PDB entry 8G01 | electron microscopy, 3.40 A resolution | chains B and D of the 6 polymer chains in the assembly

== Chain B ==
Name: GPE
Source organism: Escherichia phage ID21
Reference sequence: Q2LMB7 (Q2LMB7_9VIRU); residue numbers follow UniProt; this construct covers 1-76
Sequence (82 residues; each row starts with the number of its first residue):
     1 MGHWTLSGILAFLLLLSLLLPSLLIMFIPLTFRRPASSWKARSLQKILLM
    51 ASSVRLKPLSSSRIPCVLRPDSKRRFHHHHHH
Not modelled in the structure: 66-82
Sequence notes: expression tag (77-82)

== Chain D ==
Name: FKBP-type peptidyl-prolyl cis-trans isomerase SlyD
Source organism: Escherichia coli K-12
Notes: EC 5.2.1.8
Reference sequence: P0A9K9 (SLYD_ECOLI); residue numbers follow UniProt; this construct covers 1-154
Sequence (154 residues; numbered 1 to 154; the number before each row is that of its first residue):
     1 MKVAKDLVVSLAYQVRTEDGVLVDESPVSAPLDYLHGHGSLISGLETALE
    51 GHEVGDKFDVAVGANDAYGQYDENLVQRVPKDVFMGVDELQVGMRFLAET
   101 DQGPVPVEITAVEDDHVVVDGNHMLAGQNLKFNVEVVAIREATEEELAHG
   151 HVHG
Not modelled in the structure: 150-154
Curated features (UniProtKB/Swiss-Prot):
  - region: Asn-129 to His-151 (PPIase second part)
  - mutagenesis: Ile-42 (I42S: Decrease in PPIase activity, but has little impact on chaperone activity and interaction with HypB. Almost complete loss of PPIase activity; when associated with Y-132), Phe-132 (F132Y: Almost complete loss of PPIase activity, but has little impact on chaperone activity and interaction with HypB; when associated with S-42)

== Chain B / chain D interface ==
Contacting residue pairs - 20 pairs, chain B then chain D:
  Val-54(B) / Glu-99(D)
  Arg-55(B) / Glu-99(D)
  Leu-56(B) / Phe-84(D)  hydrophobic
  Leu-56(B) / Leu-97(D)
  Leu-56(B) / Ala-98(D)  hydrophobic
  Lys-57(B) / Phe-96(D)
  Lys-57(B) / Leu-97(D)  hydrogen bond (backbone-backbone)
  Pro-58(B) / Phe-96(D)  hydrophobic
  Leu-59(B) / Arg-95(D)  hydrogen bond (backbone-backbone)
  Leu-59(B) / Phe-96(D)
  Leu-59(B) / Leu-97(D)  hydrophobic
  Leu-59(B) / Pro-106(D)  hydrophobic
  Ser-61(B) / Arg-95(D)
  Arg-63(B) / Arg-95(D)
  Ile-64(B) / Leu-32(D)  hydrophobic
  Ile-64(B) / Tyr-68(D)  hydrogen bond (backbone-side chain)
  Pro-65(B) / Tyr-13(D)
  Pro-65(B) / Leu-32(D)
  Pro-65(B) / Ile-42(D)
  Pro-65(B) / Tyr-68(D)  hydrogen bond (backbone-side chain)
Also at the interface, not in a pair above, chain D (13 interface residues in all): Val-83, His-123

== Summary ==
The interface between chain B and chain D involves 10 residues on one side and 13 on the other, with 4
hydrogen bonds. Polar contacts include Ile-64(B)/Tyr-68(D), Pro-65(B)/Tyr-68(D) and Lys-57(B)/Leu-97(D).
UniProt lists 2 mutagenesis sites on chain D.
Here chain B is GPE (Escherichia phage ID21) and chain D is FKBP-type peptidyl-prolyl cis-trans isomerase SlyD
(Escherichia coli K-12). Entry 8G01 (YES Complex - E. coli MraY, Protein E ID21, E. coli SlyD) was determined
by electron microscopy, deposited together with 8G02.
